Entry 4Y8T (X-ray diffraction, 2.70 A resolution); this record covers chains B and C of the 30 polymer chains in the assembly.

[Chain B]
Name: Proteasome subunit alpha type-3
Organism: Saccharomyces cerevisiae S288c
Notes: EC 3.4.25.1
Reference sequence: P23638 (PSA3_YEAST); residues 0-257 here correspond to UniProt positions 1-258 (UniProt number = residue number + 1)
Amino-acid sequence (258 residues; each row starts with the number of its first residue; numbering starts at 0):
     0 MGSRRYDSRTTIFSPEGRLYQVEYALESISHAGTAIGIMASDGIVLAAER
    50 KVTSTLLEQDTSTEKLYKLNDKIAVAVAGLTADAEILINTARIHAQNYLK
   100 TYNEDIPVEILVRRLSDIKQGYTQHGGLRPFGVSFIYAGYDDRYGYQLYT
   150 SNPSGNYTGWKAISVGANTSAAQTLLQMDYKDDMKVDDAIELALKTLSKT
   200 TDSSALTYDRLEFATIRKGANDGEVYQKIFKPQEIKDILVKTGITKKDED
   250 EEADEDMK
Unresolved in the structure: 0, 245-257
Curated features (UniProtKB/Swiss-Prot):
  - cross-link (Glycyl lysine isopeptide (Lys-Gly)): Lys99 (interchain with G-Cter in ubiquitin), Lys198 (interchain with G-Cter in ubiquitin), Lys230 (interchain with G-Cter in ubiquitin)

[Chain C]
Name: Proteasome subunit alpha type-4
Organism: Saccharomyces cerevisiae S288c
Notes: EC 3.4.25.1
Reference sequence: P40303 (PSA4_YEAST); residues -1 to 252 here correspond to UniProt positions 1-254 (UniProt number = residue number + 2)
Amino-acid sequence (254 residues; numbered -1 to 252; the number before each row is that of its first residue; numbers below 1 keep their minus sign (Met-1 is residue -1)):
    -1 MSGYDRALSIFSPDGHIFQVEYALEAVKRGTCAVGVKGKNCVVLGCERRS
    49 TLKLQDTRITPSKVSKIDSHVVLSFSGLNADSRILIEKARVEAQSHRLTL
    99 EDPVTVEYLTRYVAGVQQRYTQSGGVRPFGVSTLIAGFDPRDDEPKLYQT
   149 EPSGIYSSWSAQTIGRNSKTVREFLEKNYDRKEPPATVEECVKLTVRSLL
   199 EVVQTGAKNIEITVVKPDSDIVALSSEEINQYVTQIEQEKQEQQEQDKKK
   249 KSNH
Unresolved in the structure: -1 to 0, 241-252
Curated features (UniProtKB/Swiss-Prot):
  - modified residue: Thr58 (Phosphothreonine)

[Interface between chain B and chain C]
Residue-residue contacts (74; chain B residue first):
  Arg3(B) - Arg4(C)
  Asp6(B) - Tyr2(C)  hydrogen bond
  Asp6(B) - Arg4(C)  salt bridge
  Arg8(B) - Arg4(C)
  Thr10(B) - Leu6(C)
  Thr10(B) - Arg125(C)
  Ile11(B) - Gln17(C)
  Phe12(B) - Gln17(C)  hydrogen bond (backbone-side chain)
  Phe12(B) - Tyr20(C)  hydrophobic
  Phe12(B) - Ala21(C)  hydrophobic
  Phe12(B) - Leu76(C)  hydrophobic
  Phe12(B) - Arg125(C)
  Phe12(B) - Pro126(C)
  Phe12(B) - Gly128(C)
  Ser13(B) - Tyr20(C)
  Pro14(B) - Tyr20(C)  hydrophobic
  Pro14(B) - Glu23(C)
  Glu15(B) - Glu23(C)
  Glu15(B) - Arg27(C)  hydrogen bond (backbone-side chain)
  Gly16(B) - Tyr20(C)
  Gly16(B) - Glu23(C)
  Gly16(B) - Ala24(C)
  Arg17(B) - Arg27(C)
  Leu18(B) - Leu76(C)  hydrophobic
  Leu18(B) - Arg125(C)
  Met38(B) - Asp54(C)
  Arg112(B) - Arg81(C)
  Ser115(B) - Arg81(C)  hydrogen bond (backbone-side chain)
  Asp116(B) - Arg81(C)  salt bridge
  Asp116(B) - Ile82(C)
  Gln119(B) - Ala78(C)
  Gln119(B) - Asp79(C)
  Gln119(B) - Ile82(C)
  Thr122(B) - Arg125(C)  hydrogen bond (backbone-side chain)
  Gln123(B) - Tyr118(C)
  Gln123(B) - Gly123(C)
  Gln123(B) - Val124(C)
  Gln123(B) - Arg125(C)  hydrogen bond (backbone-backbone)
  Gln123(B) - Phe127(C)
  His124(B) - Gly123(C)
  His124(B) - Val124(C)
  Gly125(B) - Tyr2(C)
  Gly125(B) - Gly123(C)  hydrogen bond (backbone-backbone)
  Gly126(B) - Tyr2(C)
  Tyr143(B) - Arg56(C)  hydrogen bond (backbone-side chain)
  Tyr143(B) - Ile57(C)  hydrophobic
  Tyr145(B) - Arg56(C)  hydrogen bond (backbone-side chain)
  Gln146(B) - Ile57(C)
  Leu147(B) - Ile57(C)
  Tyr148(B) - Ile57(C)
  Ser153(B) - Ala78(C)
  Gly154(B) - Ala78(C)
  Gly154(B) - Arg81(C)  hydrogen bond (backbone-side chain)
  Asn155(B) - Asn77(C)
  Asn155(B) - Ala78(C)
  Tyr156(B) - Pro59(C)
  Tyr156(B) - Arg81(C)
  Thr157(B) - Thr58(C)
  Gly158(B) - Gln53(C)
  Gly158(B) - Asp54(C)  hydrogen bond (backbone-backbone)
  Gly158(B) - Ile57(C)
  Gly158(B) - Thr58(C)  hydrogen bond (backbone-side chain)
  Trp159(B) - Leu50(C)  hydrophobic
  Trp159(B) - Leu52(C)
  Trp159(B) - Gln53(C)
  Trp159(B) - Asp54(C)
  Lys160(B) - Leu52(C)  hydrogen bond (backbone-backbone)
  Lys160(B) - Gln53(C)
  Lys160(B) - Asp54(C)
  Ala161(B) - Leu52(C)
  Gln172(B) - Leu52(C)
  Leu175(B) - Leu52(C)
  Gln176(B) - Lys51(C)
  Gln176(B) - Leu52(C)
Other interface residues (no listed pair), chain B (41 interface residues in all): Glu108, Tyr179

[Summary]
41 residues of chain B face 31 of chain C across their interface, with 13 hydrogen bonds and 2 salt bridges.
Polar contacts include Asp6(B)-Arg4(C), Asp116(B)-Arg81(C) and Asp6(B)-Tyr2(C).
Chain B is Proteasome subunit alpha type-3 and chain C is Proteasome subunit alpha type-4, both from
Saccharomyces cerevisiae S288c; the structure, Yeast 20S proteasome beta2-H116D mutant in complex with
Ac-PAE-ep, was determined by X-ray diffraction together with 4Y69, 4Y6A, 4Y6V, 4Y6Z, 4Y70, 4Y74 and 34 further
entries from the same study.
